8B79 - chains A and T of the 3 polymer chains in the assembly; structure by X-ray diffraction, 2.65 A resolution.

# Chain A
Protein: DNA polymerase epsilon catalytic subunit A
From: Saccharomyces cerevisiae
Notes: EC 2.7.7.7, 3.1.11.-; fragment: Catalytic subunit of DNA Pol Epsilon
Reference sequence: P21951 (DPOE_YEAST); residues 1-1186 here = UniProt positions 1-1186
Sequence (1191 residues; row label = number of the first residue in the row; numbers below 1 keep their minus sign (Gly-4 is residue -4)):
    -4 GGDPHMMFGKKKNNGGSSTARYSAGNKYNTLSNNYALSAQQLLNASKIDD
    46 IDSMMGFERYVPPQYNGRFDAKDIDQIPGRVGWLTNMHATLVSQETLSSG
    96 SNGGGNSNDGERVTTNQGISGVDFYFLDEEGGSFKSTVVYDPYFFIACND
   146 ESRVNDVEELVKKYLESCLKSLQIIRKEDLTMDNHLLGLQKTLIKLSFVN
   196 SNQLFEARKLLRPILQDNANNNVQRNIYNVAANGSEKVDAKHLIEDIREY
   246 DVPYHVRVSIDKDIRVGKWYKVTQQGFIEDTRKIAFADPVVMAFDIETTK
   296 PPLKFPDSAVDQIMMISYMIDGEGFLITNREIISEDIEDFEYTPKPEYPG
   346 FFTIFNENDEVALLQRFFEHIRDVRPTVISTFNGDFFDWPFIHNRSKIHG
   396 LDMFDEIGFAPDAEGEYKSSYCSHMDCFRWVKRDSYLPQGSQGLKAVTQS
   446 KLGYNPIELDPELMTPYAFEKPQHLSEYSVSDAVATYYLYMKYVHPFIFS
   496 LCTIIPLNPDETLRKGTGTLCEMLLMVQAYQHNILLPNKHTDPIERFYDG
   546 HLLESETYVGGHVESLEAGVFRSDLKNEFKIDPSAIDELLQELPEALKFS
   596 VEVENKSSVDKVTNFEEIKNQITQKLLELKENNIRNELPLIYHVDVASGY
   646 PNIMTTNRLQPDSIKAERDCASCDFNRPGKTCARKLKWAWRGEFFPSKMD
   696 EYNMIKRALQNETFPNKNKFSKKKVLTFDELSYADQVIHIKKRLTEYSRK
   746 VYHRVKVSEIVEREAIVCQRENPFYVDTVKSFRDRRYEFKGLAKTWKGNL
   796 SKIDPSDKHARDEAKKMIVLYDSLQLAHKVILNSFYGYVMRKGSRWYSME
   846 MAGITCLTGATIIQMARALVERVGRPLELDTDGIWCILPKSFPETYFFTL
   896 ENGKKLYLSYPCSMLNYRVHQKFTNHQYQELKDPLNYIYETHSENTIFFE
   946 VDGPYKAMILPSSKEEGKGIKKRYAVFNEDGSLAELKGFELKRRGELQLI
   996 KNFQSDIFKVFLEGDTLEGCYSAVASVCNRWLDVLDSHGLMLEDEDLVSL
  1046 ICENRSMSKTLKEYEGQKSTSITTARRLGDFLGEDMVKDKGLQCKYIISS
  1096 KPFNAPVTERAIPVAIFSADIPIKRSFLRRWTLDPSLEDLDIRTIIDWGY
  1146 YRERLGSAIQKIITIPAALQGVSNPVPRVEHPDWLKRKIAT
Not modelled in the structure: -4 to 30, 91-111, 226-232, 666-675
Construct notes: expression tag (-4 to 0); engineered mutation Gly644 (Met in P21951)
Bound ions: Ca2+ site 1: Asp290, Glu292, Asp477 (together with acetate ion); Ca2+ site 2: Asp640, Val641, Asp877 (together with UTP); Ca2+ site 3: Asp640, Glu945 (together with UTP)
Residues lining bound ligands: UTP (uridine 5'-triphosphate): Tyr431, Asp640, Val641, Ala642, Ser643, Gly644, Tyr645, Pro646, Arg781, Lys785, Lys824, Asn828, Tyr831, Thr876, Asp877, Glu945
Curated features (UniProtKB/Swiss-Prot):
  - mutagenesis: Pro710 (P710S: In POL2-18; temperature-sensitive mutant)
From the paper describing this entry:
  - Ca2+ coordination: Asp640, Asp877
  - catalytic residues: Asp640, Asp877
  - binding site for UTP: Tyr645, Tyr831
  - conformationally variable residues (side-chain flip): Asn828
  - specificity-determining residues: Tyr645, Asn828
  - mutagenesis - N828V: increased catalytic activity on NTPs
  - mutagenesis - N828V: unchanged catalytic activity
  - mutagenesis - M644G/N828V: decreased catalytic activity on dNTPs
  - mutagenesis - M644G/N828V: decreased growth

# Chain T
Molecule: Template DNA Sequence
Sequence (16 nucleotides; row label = number of the first residue in the row):
     1 CTCTAGAACGCGGTTA
Not modelled in the structure: 1

# Chain A / chain T interface
Contacting residue pairs (54; chain A residue first):
  Lys510(A) with DT4(T), phosphate contact
  Gly511(A) with DT4(T), hydrogen bond to the phosphate; DA5(T), phosphate contact
  Thr512(A) with DA5(T), hydrogen bond to the base
  Gly513(A) with DA5(T), hydrogen bond to the phosphate
  Thr514(A) with DT4(T), hydrogen bond to the phosphate; DA5(T), hydrogen bond to the phosphate
  Lys534(A) with DT4(T), base contact
  Thr552(A) with DA7(T), hydrogen bond to the phosphate
  Tyr553(A) with DG6(T), sugar contact; DA7(T), phosphate contact; DA8(T), phosphate contact
  Val554(A) with DA8(T), phosphate contact
  Gly555(A) with DA7(T), hydrogen bond to the phosphate; DA8(T), hydrogen bond to the phosphate
  Gly556(A) with DA8(T), sugar contact
  Val558(A) with DA8(T), phosphate contact; DC9(T), phosphate contact
  Arg686(A) with DA8(T), salt bridge to the phosphate
  Arg744(A) with DA16(T), hydrogen bond to the phosphate
  Asn828(A) with DA5(T), base contact
  Ser829(A) with DA5(T), hydrogen bond to the base
  Tyr831(A) with DG6(T), base contact
  Gly832(A) with DA5(T), sugar contact; DG6(T), sugar contact
  Met835(A) with DG6(T), sugar contact
  Arg836(A) with DT4(T), base contact; DA5(T), salt bridge to the phosphate
  Lys837(A) with DT4(T), hydrogen bond to the base; DG6(T), salt bridge to the phosphate
  Gly838(A) with DT4(T), base contact
  Gly964(A) with DG10(T), phosphate contact
  Ile965(A) with DG10(T), phosphate contact; DC11(T), phosphate contact
  Lys966(A) with DC9(T), salt bridge to the phosphate; DG10(T), hydrogen bond to the phosphate
  Lys967(A) with DA8(T), base contact; DC9(T), sugar contact
  Arg968(A) with DG10(T), hydrogen bond to the phosphate; DC11(T), salt bridge to the phosphate
  Glu985(A) with DC11(T), sugar contact
  Arg988(A) with DG10(T), base contact
  Lys1063(A) with DT14(T), phosphate contact; DT15(T), phosphate contact
  Thr1065(A) with DG13(T), phosphate contact
  Pro1101(A) with DT14(T), phosphate contact
  Val1102(A) with DG13(T), phosphate contact; DT14(T), phosphate contact
  Thr1103(A) with DG13(T), phosphate contact; DT14(T), hydrogen bond to the phosphate
  Tyr1145(A) with DG12(T), phosphate contact; DG13(T), hydrogen bond to the phosphate
  Arg1149(A) with DG12(T), salt bridge to the phosphate
  Lys1156(A) with DC11(T), salt bridge to the phosphate
Interface residues without a listed pair, chain A (42 interface residues in all): Arg509, Tyr833, Lys963, Arg1050, Tyr1091

# In short
Chain A and chain T form an interface of 42 and 13 residues respectively, with 15 hydrogen bonds and 7 salt
bridges. Among the polar pairs are Thr512(A)-DA5(T), Ser829(A)-DA5(T) and Lys837(A)-DT4(T). Bound to chain A:
UTP. From the paper: catalytic residues Asp640(A) and Asp877(A); N828V of chain A increases catalytic activity
on NTPs.
Here chain A is DNA polymerase epsilon catalytic subunit A (Saccharomyces cerevisiae) and chain T is Template
DNA Sequence. Entry 8B79 (The crystal structure of M644G variant of DNA Pol Epsilon containing UTP in the
polymerase active ...) was determined by X-ray diffraction, deposited together with 8B76, 8B67, 8B6K, 8B77 and
8B7E.
